8XS1 - chains L and A of the 3 polymer chains in the assembly; structure by X-ray diffraction, 2.30 A resolution.

== Chain L ==
Protein: Light chain of anti-osteocalcin antibody KTM219
Organism: Mus musculus
Notes: antibody fragment or engineered binder
Amino-acid sequence (232 residues; row label = number of the first residue in the row; a row labelled like 27A-27E holds insertion residues (27A, then the next letters in order); numbers below 1 keep their minus sign (Met-1 is residue -1)):
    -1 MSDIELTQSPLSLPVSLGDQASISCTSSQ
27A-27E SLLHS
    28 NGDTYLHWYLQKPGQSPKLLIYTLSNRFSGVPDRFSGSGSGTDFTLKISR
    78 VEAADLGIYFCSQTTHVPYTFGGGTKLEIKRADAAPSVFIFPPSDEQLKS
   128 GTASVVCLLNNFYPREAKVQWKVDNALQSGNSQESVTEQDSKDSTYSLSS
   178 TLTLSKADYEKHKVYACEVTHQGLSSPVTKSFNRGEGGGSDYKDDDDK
Disordered / not traced: -1, 212-225
Disulfide bonds: Cys23-Cys88, Cys134-Cys194

== Chain A ==
Protein: Osteocalcin
Notes: fragment: C-terminal peptide (43-49) antigen
UniProtKB: P02818 (OSTCN_HUMAN); residues 43-49 here correspond to UniProt positions 94-100 (UniProt number = residue number + 51)
Amino-acid sequence (7 residues; row label = number of the first residue in the row):
    43 RRFYGPV

== How chain L and chain A interact ==
Pairs across the interface - 16 pairs, chain L then chain A:
  His27D(L) - Arg44(A)  hydrogen bond
  His27D(L) - Tyr46(A)
  Asn28(L) - Tyr46(A)
  Tyr32(L) - Tyr46(A)
  His34(L) - Gly47(A)
  His34(L) - Pro48(A)
  Tyr36(L) - Pro48(A)
  Tyr36(L) - Val49(A)  hydrogen bond (side chain-backbone)
  Leu46(L) - Pro48(A)  hydrophobic
  Tyr49(L) - Pro48(A)  hydrophobic
  Thr91(L) - Gly47(A)  hydrogen bond (side chain-backbone)
  Thr91(L) - Val49(A)
  Thr92(L) - Arg44(A)  hydrogen bond (backbone-side chain)
  His93(L) - Arg44(A)
  Tyr96(L) - Phe45(A)
  Tyr96(L) - Val49(A)  hydrophobic
Interface residues without a listed pair, chain L (14 interface residues in all): Thr50, Val94, Phe98
Interface features reported in the paper:
  - pairs named by the authors: Tyr36(L)-Val49(A) (hydrogen bond)
  - epitope / paratope residues, chain L: Tyr36(L), Ser89(L), Thr91(L)
  - epitope / paratope residues, chain A: Val49(A)

== Summary ==
14 residues of chain L and 6 residues of chain A are in contact; the contacts include 4 hydrogen bonds. Polar
pairs include His27D(L)-Arg44(A), Tyr36(L)-Val49(A) and Thr91(L)-Gly47(A). The paper describes a hydrogen bond
between Tyr36(L) and Val49(A). The paper reports epitope/paratope residues Tyr36(L), Ser89(L) and Val49(A)
among others.
Chain L is Light chain of anti-osteocalcin antibody KTM219 (Mus musculus) and chain A is Osteocalcin; the
structure, Crystal structure of Fab fragment of anti-osteocalcin antibody KTM219 complexed with C-terminal
peptide antigen, was determined by X-ray diffraction (same publication as 8XS2).
